Entry 7CAF (electron microscopy, 3.30 A resolution); this record covers chains A and B of the 5 polymer chains in the assembly.

# Chain A
Molecule: ABC sugar transporter, permease component
From: Mycolicibacterium smegmatis MC2 155
UniProt: I7G6S2 (I7G6S2_MYCS2); residue numbers follow UniProt; this construct covers 1-305
Chain sequence (305 residues; numbered 1 to 305; the number before each row is that of its first residue):
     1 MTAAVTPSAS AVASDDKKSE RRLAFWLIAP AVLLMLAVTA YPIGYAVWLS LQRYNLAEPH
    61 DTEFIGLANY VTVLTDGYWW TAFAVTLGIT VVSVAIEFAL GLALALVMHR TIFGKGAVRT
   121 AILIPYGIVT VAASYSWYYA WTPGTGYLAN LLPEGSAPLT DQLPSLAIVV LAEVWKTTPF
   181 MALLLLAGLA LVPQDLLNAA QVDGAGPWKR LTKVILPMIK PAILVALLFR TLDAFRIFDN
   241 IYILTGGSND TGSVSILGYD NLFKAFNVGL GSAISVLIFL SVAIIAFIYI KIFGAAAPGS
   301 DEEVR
Disordered / not traced: 1-16, 301-305

# Chain B
Molecule: ABC transporter, permease protein SugB
From: Mycolicibacterium smegmatis MC2 155
UniProt: A0R2C1 (A0R2C1_MYCS2); residues 1-278 here = UniProt positions 1-278
Chain sequence (278 residues; row label = number of the first residue in the row):
     1 MADRVDARRA TWWSVVNILV IVYALIPVLW ILSLSLKPTS SVKDGKLIPT EITFANYKAI
    61 FSGDAFTSAL FNSIGIGLIT TIIAVVIGGM AAYAVARLQF PGKQLLIGVA LLIAMFPHIS
   121 LVTPIFNMWR GIGLFDTWPG LIIPYITFAL PLAIYTLSAF FREIPWDLEK AAKMDGATPA
   181 QAFRKVIAPL AAPGIVTAAI LVFIFAWNDL LLALSLTATQ RAITAPVAIA NFTGSSQFEE
   241 PTGSIAAGAM VITIPIIIFV LIFQRRIVAG LTSGAVKG
Disordered / not traced: 1-5, 278

# Chain A / chain B interface
Residue-residue contacts (139):
  Glu20(A) - Leu98(B)
  Glu20(A) - Gln99(B)  hydrogen bond (side chain-backbone)
  Arg21(A) - Pro101(B)
  Ala24(A) - Leu98(B)  hydrophobic
  Ala24(A) - Phe100(B)  hydrophobic
  Leu27(A) - Met90(B)
  Leu27(A) - Ala94(B)  hydrophobic
  Ile28(A) - Ala91(B)
  Ile28(A) - Phe100(B)  hydrophobic
  Ile28(A) - Leu106(B)  hydrophobic
  Pro30(A) - Met90(B)  hydrophobic
  Ala31(A) - Ile87(B)  hydrophobic
  Ala31(A) - Ala91(B)  hydrophobic
  Val32(A) - Leu106(B)  hydrophobic
  Leu34(A) - Ile87(B)  hydrophobic
  Leu34(A) - Ile146(B)  hydrophobic
  Leu34(A) - Leu150(B)  hydrophobic
  Met35(A) - Ala110(B)  hydrophobic
  Met35(A) - Ile113(B)  hydrophobic
  Met35(A) - Leu150(B)  hydrophobic
  Met35(A) - Pro151(B)  hydrophobic
  Val38(A) - Ile143(B)  hydrophobic
  Val38(A) - Thr147(B)
  Thr39(A) - Ile113(B)
  Thr39(A) - Thr147(B)
  Tyr41(A) - Met128(B)  hydrophobic
  Tyr41(A) - Trp129(B)
  Pro42(A) - Leu121(B)  hydrophobic
  Pro42(A) - Pro124(B)
  Ile43(A) - Phe116(B)  hydrophobic
  Tyr45(A) - Pro124(B)
  Tyr45(A) - Asn127(B)
  Tyr45(A) - Met128(B)  hydrophobic
  Ala46(A) - Pro124(B)
  Leu49(A) - Asn127(B)
  Leu56(A) - Phe126(B)  hydrophobic
  Leu100(A) - Tyr23(B)
  Val107(A) - Val16(B)  hydrophobic
  Arg110(A) - Arg9(B)
  Arg110(A) - Trp13(B)
  Thr111(A) - Trp13(B)
  Thr111(A) - Asn17(B)  hydrogen bond
  Ile112(A) - Ala10(B)  hydrophobic
  Ile112(A) - Trp13(B)
  Phe113(A) - Ala10(B)
  Phe113(A) - Ser14(B)
  Phe113(A) - Asn17(B)
  Gly116(A) - Gln264(B)
  Val118(A) - Asn17(B)
  Arg119(A) - Val268(B)
  Arg119(A) - Val276(B)
  Thr120(A) - Leu261(B)
  Thr120(A) - Gln264(B)  hydrogen bond
  Ala121(A) - Ile21(B)  hydrophobic
  Ala121(A) - Ala24(B)
  Ile122(A) - Val20(B)  hydrophobic
  Leu123(A) - Val260(B)  hydrophobic
  Leu123(A) - Gln264(B)
  Leu123(A) - Val268(B)  hydrophobic
  Ile124(A) - Leu25(B)  hydrophobic
  Ile124(A) - Ile257(B)
  Ile124(A) - Leu261(B)  hydrophobic
  Tyr126(A) - Leu271(B)
  Gly127(A) - Ile256(B)
  Gly127(A) - Val260(B)
  Ile128(A) - Val28(B)  hydrophobic
  Ile128(A) - Thr253(B)
  Val129(A) - Trp207(B)  hydrophobic
  Thr130(A) - Asn208(B)
  Val131(A) - Ile229(B)  hydrophobic
  Ala132(A) - Ile31(B)
  Ala132(A) - Ala249(B)  hydrophobic
  Ala132(A) - Thr253(B)
  Tyr135(A) - Ile229(B)  hydrogen bond (side chain-backbone)
  Tyr135(A) - Ala230(B)
  Tyr135(A) - Ile245(B)  hydrophobic
  Ser136(A) - Pro27(B)  hydrogen bond (side chain-backbone)
  Ser136(A) - Trp30(B)
  Ser136(A) - Ile31(B)
  Trp137(A) - Pro27(B)  hydrophobic
  Tyr139(A) - Trp30(B)
  Tyr139(A) - Leu34(B)  hydrophobic
  Tyr139(A) - Thr242(B)
  Tyr139(A) - Ile245(B)
  Ala140(A) - Trp30(B)
  Gly144(A) - Lys43(B)
  Gly144(A) - Asp44(B)
  Gly144(A) - Gly45(B)  hydrogen bond (backbone-backbone)
  Thr145(A) - Trp30(B)
  Thr145(A) - Lys43(B)  hydrogen bond
  Thr145(A) - Gly45(B)
  Gly146(A) - Trp30(B)
  Tyr147(A) - Ile26(B)
  Tyr147(A) - Trp30(B)  hydrophobic
  Tyr147(A) - Gly45(B)
  Asn150(A) - Gly45(B)
  Val174(A) - Tyr23(B)
  Trp175(A) - Tyr23(B)  hydrogen bond (side chain-backbone)
  Trp175(A) - Ala24(B)
  Trp175(A) - Pro27(B)
  Leu183(A) - Leu271(B)  hydrophobic
  Leu183(A) - Thr272(B)
  Ala187(A) - Thr272(B)
  Ala187(A) - Ala275(B)
  Leu191(A) - Ala275(B)  hydrophobic
  Phe229(A) - Met115(B)  hydrophobic
  Leu232(A) - Met115(B)  hydrophobic
  Asp233(A) - Met115(B)
  Arg236(A) - Ala114(B)  hydrogen bond (side chain-backbone)
  Arg236(A) - Met115(B)
  Arg236(A) - Phe116(B)  hydrogen bond (side chain-backbone)
  Arg236(A) - Pro117(B)
  Arg236(A) - His118(B)
  Phe238(A) - Leu214(B)  hydrophobic
  Asp239(A) - Leu210(B)
  Ser255(A) - Ile119(B)
  Gly258(A) - Ile119(B)
  Tyr259(A) - Ile119(B)
  Tyr259(A) - Leu211(B)  hydrophobic
  Tyr259(A) - Leu214(B)
  Tyr259(A) - Ser215(B)
  Leu262(A) - Thr123(B)
  Phe263(A) - Phe126(B)  hydrophobic
  Phe263(A) - Ser215(B)
  Val268(A) - Thr123(B)
  Val268(A) - Asn127(B)
  Gly271(A) - Thr123(B)
  Ser272(A) - Thr123(B)
  Ser275(A) - Ile119(B)
  Ser275(A) - Ser120(B)
  Ser275(A) - Thr123(B)  hydrogen bond
  Ile278(A) - Ile119(B)  hydrophobic
  Phe279(A) - Phe116(B)  hydrophobic
  Ala286(A) - Leu112(B)  hydrophobic
  Ile290(A) - Leu112(B)  hydrophobic
  Pro298(A) - Leu111(B)  hydrophobic
  Gly299(A) - Gln104(B)
  Gly299(A) - Arg162(B)
  Ser300(A) - Gln104(B)
Other interface residues (no listed pair), chain A (90 interface residues in all): Leu23, Phe25, Gly114, Pro125, Lys176, Thr178, Phe180, Leu186, Ala190, Tyr242, Ile243, Val282, Ala297
Other interface residues (no listed pair), chain B (91 interface residues in all): Val42, Leu47, Val95, Gly108, Val122, Phe148, Ile154, Tyr155, Ile204, Phe205, Pro226, Phe232, Pro241, Ile252, Ile267

# In short
The interface between chain A and chain B involves 90 residues on one side and 91 on the other; the contacts
include 11 hydrogen bonds. Polar contacts include Glu20(A)-Gln99(B), Thr111(A)-Asn17(B) and
Thr120(A)-Gln264(B).
Here chain A is ABC sugar transporter, permease component and chain B is ABC transporter, permease protein
SugB, both from Mycolicibacterium smegmatis MC2 155. Entry 7CAF (Mycobacterium smegmatis LpqY-SugABC complex
in the pre-translocation state) was determined by electron microscopy, deposited together with 7CAD, 7CAE and
7CAG.
